2E76 - chains A and G of the 8 polymer chains in the assembly; structure by X-ray diffraction, 3.41 A resolution.

[Chain A]
Protein: Cytochrome b6
Source organism: Mastigocladus laminosus
Reference sequence: P83791 (CYB6_MASLA); residues 1-215 here = UniProt positions 1-215
Sequence (215 residues; numbered 1 to 215; the number before each row is that of its first residue):
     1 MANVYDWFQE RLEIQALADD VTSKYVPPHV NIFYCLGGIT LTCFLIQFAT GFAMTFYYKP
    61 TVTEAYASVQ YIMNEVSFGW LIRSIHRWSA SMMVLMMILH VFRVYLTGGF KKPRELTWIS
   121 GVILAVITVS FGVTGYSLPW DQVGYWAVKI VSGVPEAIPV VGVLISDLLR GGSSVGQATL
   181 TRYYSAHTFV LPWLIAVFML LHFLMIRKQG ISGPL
Covalently attached groups: heme (HEM) linked to C35
Metal / ion sites: Cd2+: E75 (shared with 1 residue of chain C); heme Fe site 1: H86, H187; heme Fe site 2: H100, H202
Ligand contacts:
  - beta-carotene (BCR): I32, F33, I39, M96, L99
  - chlorophyll a (CLA): I98, V101, F102, Y105, W118, I123, A125, V129
  - heme (HEM), molecule 1: K24, V26, V30, Y34, G38, L41, T42, F203, I206, R207, G210, I211
  - heme (HEM), molecule 2: F33, Y34, G37, G38, T40, L41, M93, M97, H100, V101, R103, V104, G109, F110, R114, T117, W118, G121, V122, L124, A125, T128, H202, F203, I206, G210, I211, S212
  - heme (HEM), molecule 3: F44, Q47, F48, G51, F52, M54, T55, Y58, V69, R83, H86, R87, A90, M93, F131, G132, G135, Y136, L138, P139, Y184, H187, T188, F189, P192
  - heme / tridecyl-stigmatellin: V21, K24, V26, V30, Y34, G38, L41, T42, F203, I206, R207, G210, I211
  - tridecyl-stigmatellin (TDS; 8-hydroxy-5,7-dimethoxy-3-methyl-2-tridecyl-4H-chromen-4-one), molecule 1: V21, K24, V26, R207
  - tridecyl-stigmatellin (TDS), molecule 2: Y136, V143, A147, I150, V151, V154, P155, I165

[Chain G]
Protein: Cytochrome b6-f complex subunit 5
Source organism: Mastigocladus laminosus
Reference sequence: P83797 (PETG_MASLA); residue numbers follow UniProt; this construct covers 1-37
Sequence (37 residues; row label = number of the first residue in the row):
     1 MVEPLLDGLV LGLVFATLGG LFYAAYQQYK RPNELGG
Ligand contacts:
  - beta-carotene (BCR): L13, A16, T17, G19, G20, Y23
  - dioleoyl-phosphatidylcholine (OPC; (7R,17E)-4-hydroxy-N,N,N,7-tetramethyl-7-[(8E)-octadec-8-enoyloxy]-10-oxo-3,5,9-trioxa-4-phosphaheptacos-17-en-1-aminium 4-oxide): L5, L9, L13

[How chain A and chain G interact]
Residue-residue contacts (14):
  H29(A) - Q28(G)
  N31(A) - A24(G)
  F33(A) - T17(G)
  F33(A) - G20(G)
  F33(A) - L21(G)  hydrophobic
  W88(A) - L6(G)  hydrophobic
  S91(A) - L6(G)
  L95(A) - V10(G)  hydrophobic
  L99(A) - T17(G)
  F102(A) - L21(G)
  R103(A) - L21(G)
  L106(A) - L21(G)  hydrophobic
  L215(A) - Q28(G)  hydrogen bond (backbone-side chain)
  L215(A) - Y29(G)
Other interface residues (no listed pair), chain A (15 interface residues in all): L36, M92, V143, P214
Other interface residues (no listed pair), chain G (16 interface residues in all): M1, L5, L9, L13, V14, L18, F22, A25

[Overview]
15 residues of chain A and 16 residues of chain G are in contact, with 1 hydrogen bond. Its one
hydrogen-bonded contact is L215(A)-Q28(G). Dioleoyl-phosphatidylcholine and beta-carotene are bound between
chain A and chain G.
Chain A is Cytochrome b6 and chain G is Cytochrome b6-f complex subunit 5, both from Mastigocladus laminosus;
the structure, Crystal Structure of the Cytochrome b6f Complex with tridecyl-stigmatellin (TDS) from
M.laminosus, was determined by X-ray diffraction together with 2E74 and 2E75 from the same study.
